Entry 4KNY (X-ray diffraction, 2.94 A resolution); this record covers chains A and Z of the 4 polymer chains in the assembly.

Chain A:
Molecule: KDP operon transcriptional regulatory protein KdpE
From: Escherichia coli
UniProtKB: P21866 (KDPE_ECOLI); residue numbers follow UniProt; this construct covers 3-225
Chain sequence (227 residues; numbered -1 to 225; the number before each row is that of its first residue; numbers below 1 keep their minus sign (Gly-1 is residue -1)):
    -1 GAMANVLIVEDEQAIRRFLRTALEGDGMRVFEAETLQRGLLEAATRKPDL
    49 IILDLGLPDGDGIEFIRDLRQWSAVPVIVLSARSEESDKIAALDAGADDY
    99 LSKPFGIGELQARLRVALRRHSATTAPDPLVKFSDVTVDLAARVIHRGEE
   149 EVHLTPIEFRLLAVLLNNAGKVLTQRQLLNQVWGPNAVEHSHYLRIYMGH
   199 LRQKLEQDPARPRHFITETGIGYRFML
Not modelled in the structure: -1, 120-123
Sequence notes: expression tag (-1 to 2)
Swiss-Prot annotation at these positions:
  - DNA-binding region: Asp126 to Leu225 (OmpR/PhoB-type)
  - modified residue: Asp52 (4-aspartylphosphate)
What the authors report for this chain:
  - mutagenesis - Q69A, E149A, E216A, R222A: increased signaling
  - mutagenesis - E216A: increased binding to Promoter DNA
  - conformationally variable residues (side-chain flip): Ser79, Tyr98, His151
  - contacts within the chain: Glu216-Arg222 (salt bridge)
  - mutagenesis - D52E: abolished signaling
  - mutagenesis - Q69E, Q69R: unchanged signaling
  - mutagenesis - D126A, H151A, K169A: decreased signaling
  - mutagenesis - D52A: abolished signaling in response to co-expressing histidine kinase KdpD
  - mutagenesis - D52A: unchanged signaling in response to overexpressed
  - post-translational modification sites: Asp52 (citing earlier work)
  - mutagenesis - D66A, W70A, R141A, R158A: decreased signaling in response to K+-limiting conditions
  - mutagenesis - E149A, R222A: unchanged binding to Promoter DNA

Chain Z:
Molecule: Promoter DNA
Sequence (30 nucleotides; each row starts with the number of its first residue):
     1 CGGGCGGGGTGTAAAAAAAGTATAAAAATG
Not modelled in the structure: 1-6

Chain A / chain Z interface:
Contacting residue pairs (14):
  Gln173(A) - DT21(Z)  hydrogen bond to the phosphate
  Arg193(A) - DG20(Z)  sugar contact
  Arg193(A) - DT21(Z)  salt bridge to the phosphate
  Arg193(A) - DA22(Z)  base contact
  Arg200(A) - DA22(Z)  salt bridge to the phosphate
  Pro207(A) - DT23(Z)  phosphate contact
  Ala208(A) - DT23(Z)  phosphate contact
  Thr215(A) - DT21(Z)  phosphate contact
  Thr215(A) - DA22(Z)  hydrogen bond to the phosphate
  Thr217(A) - DT21(Z)  phosphate contact
  Gly218(A) - DG20(Z)  phosphate contact
  Gly218(A) - DT21(Z)  hydrogen bond to the phosphate
  Ile219(A) - DT21(Z)  phosphate contact
  Tyr221(A) - DA22(Z)  hydrogen bond to the phosphate
Interface residues without a listed pair, chain A (13 interface residues in all): Ile194, Gly197, Glu216
Interface residues without a listed pair, chain Z (5 interface residues in all): DA24

In short:
13 residues of chain A face 5 of chain Z across their interface, with 4 hydrogen bonds and 2 salt bridges.
Among the polar pairs are Gln173(A)-DT21(Z), Thr215(A)-DA22(Z) and Gly218(A)-DT21(Z). The paper reports that
Q69A, E149A and E216A of chain A, among others, increase signaling; a modification site at Asp52(A); 15
substitutions were tested in all.
Chain A is KDP operon transcriptional regulatory protein KdpE (Escherichia coli) and chain Z is Promoter DNA;
the structure, Crystal structure of the response regulator KdpE complexed to DNA in an active-like
conformation, was determined by X-ray diffraction together with 4KFC and 4L85 from the same study.
